Entry 1Z7K (X-ray diffraction, 1.90 A resolution); this record covers chains A and B of the 3 polymer chains in the assembly.

[Chain A]
Name: Trypsin
Organism: Sus scrofa
Notes: EC 3.4.21.4
UniProtKB: P00761 (TRYP_PIG); the construct lacks a stretch of the UniProt sequence and is renumbered around it, so the offset changes along the chain: 16-34 = UniProt 9-27; 37-67 = UniProt 28-58; 69-125 = UniProt 59-115; 127-130 = UniProt 116-119; 5 more segments
Amino-acid sequence (223 residues; numbered 16 to 245 plus 3 insertion-coded residues; 10 numbers in that range are skipped by the numbering (no residue carries them; nothing is unmodelled there); the number before each row is that of its first residue):
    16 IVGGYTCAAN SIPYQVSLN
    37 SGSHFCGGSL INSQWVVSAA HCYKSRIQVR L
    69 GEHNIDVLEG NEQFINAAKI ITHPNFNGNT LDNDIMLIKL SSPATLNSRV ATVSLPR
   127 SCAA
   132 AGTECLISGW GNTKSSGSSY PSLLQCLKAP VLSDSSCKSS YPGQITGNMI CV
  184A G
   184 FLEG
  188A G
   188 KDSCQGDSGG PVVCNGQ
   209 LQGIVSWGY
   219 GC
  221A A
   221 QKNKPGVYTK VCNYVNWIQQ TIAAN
Curated features (UniProtKB/Swiss-Prot):
  - active site (Charge relay system): His-57, Asp-102, Ser-195
  - binding site (Ca(2+)): Glu-70, Asn-72, Val-75, Glu-80
  - site: Asp-189 (Required for specificity)
Disulfide bonds: Cys-22/Cys-157, Cys-42/Cys-58, Cys-128/Cys-232, Cys-136/Cys-201, Cys-168/Cys-182, Cys-191/Cys-220

[Chain B]
Name: Ovomucoid
Organism: Meleagris gallopavo
Notes: fragment: Second domain, residues 2-63
UniProtKB: P68390 (IOVO_MELGA); residues 2-63 here correspond to UniProt positions 65-126 (UniProt number = residue number + 63)
Amino-acid sequence (62 residues; each row starts with the number of its first residue):
     2 VPMDCSRYPN TTSEEGKVMI LCNKALNPVC GTDGVTYDNE CVLCAHNLEQ GTSVGKKHDG
    62 EC
Curated features (UniProtKB/Swiss-Prot):
  - site: Lys-25, Ala-26 (Reactive bond 2 for trypsin)
Disulfide bonds: Cys-6/Cys-45, Cys-23/Cys-42, Cys-31/Cys-63
Covalently attached groups: N-acetylglucosamine (NAG) linked to Asn-11

[Chain A / chain B interface]
Residue-residue contacts (46):
  His-40(A) with Leu-27(B)
  Phe-41(A) with Ala-26(B); Leu-27(B), hydrogen bond (backbone-backbone)
  Cys-42(A) with Ala-26(B), hydrophobic
  His-57(A) with Asn-24(B); Lys-25(B); Ala-26(B)
  Lys-60(A) with Asn-28(B), hydrogen bond
  Asn-97(A) with Arg-8(B); Pro-10(B)
  Ser-149(A) with Asp-39(B), hydrogen bond
  Tyr-151(A) with Leu-27(B), hydrophobic; Asp-39(B), hydrogen bond
  Gln-175(A) with Pro-10(B); Thr-12(B), hydrogen bond; Leu-22(B)
  Asp-189(A) with Lys-25(B), salt bridge
  Ser-190(A) with Lys-25(B), hydrogen bond (backbone-side chain)
  Cys-191(A) with Lys-25(B)
  Gln-192(A) with Asn-24(B); Lys-25(B); Ala-26(B); Asn-40(B); Val-43(B)
  Gly-193(A) with Lys-25(B), hydrogen bond (backbone-backbone); Ala-26(B); Leu-27(B)
  Asp-194(A) with Lys-25(B), hydrogen bond (backbone-backbone)
  Ser-195(A) with Lys-25(B), hydrogen bond (side chain-backbone); Ala-26(B), hydrogen bond (side chain-backbone)
  Val-213(A) with Lys-25(B)
  Ser-214(A) with Asn-24(B); Lys-25(B), hydrogen bond (backbone-backbone)
  Trp-215(A) with Leu-22(B), hydrophobic; Cys-23(B); Asn-24(B); Lys-25(B)
  Gly-216(A) with Leu-22(B); Cys-23(B), hydrogen bond (backbone-backbone)
  Tyr-217(A) with Met-20(B), hydrophobic; Ile-21(B); Leu-22(B), hydrophobic; Glu-50(B), hydrogen bond
  Gly-219(A) with Lys-25(B)
  Lys-224(A) with Met-20(B), hydrogen bond
  Gly-226(A) with Lys-25(B)
Interface residues without a listed pair, chain A (27 interface residues in all): Leu-99, Asn-143, Tyr-172

[Summary]
27 residues of chain A face 16 of chain B across their interface; the contacts include 14 hydrogen bonds and 1
salt bridge. Among the polar pairs are Asp-189(A)/Lys-25(B), Lys-60(A)/Asn-28(B) and Ser-149(A)/Asp-39(B).
From UniProt: 3 active-site residues and 4 Ca2+-binding residues on chain A.
Chain A is Trypsin (Sus scrofa) and chain B is Ovomucoid (Meleagris gallopavo); the structure, Crystal
Structure of Trypsin- Ovomucoid turkey egg white inhibitor complex, was determined by X-ray diffraction.
